6UUA - chains DDD and 111 of the 8 polymer chains in the assembly; structure by X-ray diffraction, 4.00 A resolution (low resolution: residue-level contacts below are approximate; hydrogen-bond / salt-bridge calls are withheld).

== Chain DDD ==
Molecule: DNA-directed RNA polymerase subunit beta'
Source organism: Escherichia coli
Notes: EC 2.7.7.6
UniProt: P0A8T7 (RPOC_ECOLI); numbering as in UniProt (aligned over 1-1407)
Chain sequence (1407 residues; row label = number of the first residue in the row):
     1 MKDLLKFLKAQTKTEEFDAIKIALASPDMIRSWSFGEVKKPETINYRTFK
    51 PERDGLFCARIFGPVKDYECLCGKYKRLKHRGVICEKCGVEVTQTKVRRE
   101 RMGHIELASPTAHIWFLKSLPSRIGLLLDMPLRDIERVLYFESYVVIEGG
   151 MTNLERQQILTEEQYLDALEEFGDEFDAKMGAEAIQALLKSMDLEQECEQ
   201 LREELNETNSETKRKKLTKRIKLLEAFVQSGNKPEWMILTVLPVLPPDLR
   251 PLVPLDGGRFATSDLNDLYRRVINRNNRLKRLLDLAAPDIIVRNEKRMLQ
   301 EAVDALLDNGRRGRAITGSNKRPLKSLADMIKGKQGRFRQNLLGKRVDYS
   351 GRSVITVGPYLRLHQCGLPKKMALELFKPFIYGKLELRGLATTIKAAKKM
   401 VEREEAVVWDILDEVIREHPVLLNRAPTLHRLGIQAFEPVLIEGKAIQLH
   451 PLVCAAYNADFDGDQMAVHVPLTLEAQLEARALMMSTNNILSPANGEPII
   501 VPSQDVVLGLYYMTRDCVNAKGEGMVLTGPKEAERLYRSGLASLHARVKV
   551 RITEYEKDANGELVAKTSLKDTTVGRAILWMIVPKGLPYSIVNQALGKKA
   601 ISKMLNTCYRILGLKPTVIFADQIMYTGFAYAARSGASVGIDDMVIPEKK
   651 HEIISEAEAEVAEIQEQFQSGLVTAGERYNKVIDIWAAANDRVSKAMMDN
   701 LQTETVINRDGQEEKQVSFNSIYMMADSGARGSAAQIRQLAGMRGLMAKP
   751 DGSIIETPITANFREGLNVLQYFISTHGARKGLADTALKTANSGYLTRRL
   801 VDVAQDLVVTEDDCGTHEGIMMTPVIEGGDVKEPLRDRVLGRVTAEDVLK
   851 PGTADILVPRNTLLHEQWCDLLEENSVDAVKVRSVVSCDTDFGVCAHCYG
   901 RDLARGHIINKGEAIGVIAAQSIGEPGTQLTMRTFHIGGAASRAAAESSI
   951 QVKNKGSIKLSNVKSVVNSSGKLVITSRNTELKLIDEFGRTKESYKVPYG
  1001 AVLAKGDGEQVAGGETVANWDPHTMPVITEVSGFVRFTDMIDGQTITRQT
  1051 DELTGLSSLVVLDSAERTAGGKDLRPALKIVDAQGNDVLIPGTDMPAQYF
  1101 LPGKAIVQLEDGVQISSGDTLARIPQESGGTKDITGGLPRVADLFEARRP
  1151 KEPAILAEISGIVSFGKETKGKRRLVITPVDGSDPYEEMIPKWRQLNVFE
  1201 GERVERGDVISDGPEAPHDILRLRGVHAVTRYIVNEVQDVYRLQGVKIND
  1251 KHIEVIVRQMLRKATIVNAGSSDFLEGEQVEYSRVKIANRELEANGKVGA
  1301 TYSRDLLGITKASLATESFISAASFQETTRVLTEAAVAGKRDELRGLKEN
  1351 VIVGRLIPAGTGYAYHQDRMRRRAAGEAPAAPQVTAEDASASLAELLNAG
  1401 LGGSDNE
Unresolved in the structure: 1-14, 1377-1407
Bound ions: Zn2+ site 1: Cys72, Cys85, Cys88; Mg2+ site 1: Asp460, Asp462, Asp464; Mg2+ site 2: Asp460, Asp462 (together with CTP); Zn2+ site 2: Cys814, Cys895
Small-molecule neighbours: CTP (cytidine-5'-triphosphate): Arg425, Ala426, Pro427, Asn458, Asp460, Asp462, Met932, His936, Ile937

== Chain 111 ==
Molecule: Synthetic DNA 50-MER (promoter non-template strand)
Sequence (50 nucleotides; each row starts with the number of its first residue):
    10 ACCTTGACATCCCACCTCACGTATGCTATAATGTGTGCAGTCTGACGCGG
Unresolved in the structure: 10-27

== How chain DDD and chain 111 interact ==
Contacting residue pairs (5):
  Tyr46(DDD) - DT31(111)
  Pro131(DDD) - DG58(111)
  Asp1143(DDD) - DG53(111)
  Arg1148(DDD) - DG53(111)
  Arg1148(DDD) - DA54(111)
Interface residues without a listed pair, chain DDD (8 interface residues in all): Glu42, Leu120, Arg133, Arg314
Interface residues without a listed pair, chain 111 (8 interface residues in all): DA32, DG46, DG56, DC57

== Overview ==
Chain DDD and chain 111 each contribute 8 residues to their interface. Chain DDD binds CTP. Cys72(DDD),
Cys85(DDD) and Cys88(DDD) coordinate Zn2+ site 1. The Mg2+ site 1 is built by Asp460(DDD), Asp462(DDD) and
Asp464(DDD).
Here chain DDD is DNA-directed RNA polymerase subunit beta' (Escherichia coli) and chain 111 is Synthetic DNA
50-MER (promoter non-template strand). Entry 6UUA (E. coli sigma-S transcription initiation complex with a
mismatching CTP ("Fresh" crystal soaked with CTP for ...) was determined by X-ray diffraction (same
publication as 6UTV, 6UTW, 6UTX, 6UTY, 6UTZ, 6UU0 and 11 further entries).
